2BAC - chain A; structure by X-ray diffraction, 2.30 A resolution.

# Chain A
Protein: putative aminooxidase
Organism: Propionibacterium acnes
Chain sequence (424 residues; row label = number of the first residue in the row):
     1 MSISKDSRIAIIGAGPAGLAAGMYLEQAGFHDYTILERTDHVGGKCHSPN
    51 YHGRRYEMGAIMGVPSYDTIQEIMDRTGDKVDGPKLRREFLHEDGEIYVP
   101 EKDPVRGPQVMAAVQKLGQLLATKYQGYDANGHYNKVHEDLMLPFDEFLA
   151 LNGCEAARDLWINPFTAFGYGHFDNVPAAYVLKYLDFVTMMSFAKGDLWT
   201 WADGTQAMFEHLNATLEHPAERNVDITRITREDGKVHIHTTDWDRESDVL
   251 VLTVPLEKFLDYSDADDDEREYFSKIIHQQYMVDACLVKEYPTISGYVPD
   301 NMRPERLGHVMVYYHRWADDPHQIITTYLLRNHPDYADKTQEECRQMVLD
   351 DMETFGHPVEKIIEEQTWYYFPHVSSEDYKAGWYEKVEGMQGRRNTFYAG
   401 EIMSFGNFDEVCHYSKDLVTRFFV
Not modelled in the structure: 1
Small-molecule neighbours:
  - FAD (flavin-adenine dinucleotide): I12, G13, A14, G15, P16, A17, G18, L36, E37, R38, T39, G43, G44, K45, C46, M58, G59, A60, I61, M62, Y67, Y170, I226, T253, V254, P255, Y262, Y281, V283, Y328, W368, Y370, G400, E401, G406, N407, F408, D409, V411
  - ODT ((11E,13E,15Z)-octadeca-11,13,15-trienoic acid): I61, M62, G63, V64, Y67, L86, R87, R88, F168, Y170, Y184, F193, Y281, S295, Y297, V312, Y313, Y314, Y328, Y370, N407
What the authors report for this chain:
  - catalytic residues: F168 (proposed by the authors, not directly observed)
  - specificity-determining residues: F168 (proposed by the authors, not directly observed)

# In short
Bound to chain A: flavin-adenine dinucleotide and compound ODT. The paper reports the catalytic residue F168;
the specificity determinant F168.
Chain A is putative aminooxidase (Propionibacterium acnes); the structure, Crystal structure of CLA-producing
fatty acid isomerase from P. acnes, was determined by X-ray diffraction, deposited together with 2B9W, 2B9X,
2B9Y, 2BA9 and 2BAB.
